Entry 4MXQ (X-ray diffraction, 2.60 A resolution); this record covers chains C and D of the 4 polymer chains in the assembly.

# Chain C
Molecule: 42F3 alpha VmVh chimera
Source organism: Mus musculus, Homo sapiens
Chain sequence (212 residues; row label = number of the first residue in the row; numbers below 1 keep their minus sign (Gly-4 is residue -4)):
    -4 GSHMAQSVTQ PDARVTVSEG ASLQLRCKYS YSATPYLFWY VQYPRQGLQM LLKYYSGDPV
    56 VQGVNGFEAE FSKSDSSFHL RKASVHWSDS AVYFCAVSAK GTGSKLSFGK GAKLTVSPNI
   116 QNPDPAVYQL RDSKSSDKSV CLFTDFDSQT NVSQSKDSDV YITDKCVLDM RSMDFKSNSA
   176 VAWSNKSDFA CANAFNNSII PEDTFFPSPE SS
Not modelled in the structure: -4 to 0, 191, 201-207
Disulfide bonds: Cys22-Cys90, Cys136-Cys186

# Chain D
Molecule: 42F3 beta VmVh chimera
Source organism: Mus musculus, Homo sapiens
Chain sequence (243 residues; each row starts with the number of its first residue; numbers below 1 keep their minus sign (Met-1 is residue -1)):
    -1 MGEAAVTQSP RNKVTVTGGN VTLSCRQTNS HNYMYWYRQD TGHGLRLIHY SYGAGNLQIG
    59 DVPDGYKATR TTQEDFFLLL ELASPSQTSL YFCASSDAPG QLYFGEGSKL TVLEDLKNVF
   119 PPEVAVFEPS EAEISHTQKA TLVCLATGFY PDHVELSWWV NGKEVHSGVC TDPQPLKEQP
   179 ALNDSRYALS SRLRVSATFW QNPRNHFRCQ VQFYGLSEND EWTQDRAKPV TQIVSAEAWG
   239 RAD
Not modelled in the structure: -1 to 2
Disulfide bonds: Cys23-Cys91, Cys142-Cys207

# Interface between chain C and chain D
Pairs across the interface (93; chain C residue first):
  Phe33(C) - Pro97(D)
  Phe33(C) - Gly98(D)
  Tyr35(C) - Gly98(D)  hydrogen bond (side chain-backbone)
  Tyr35(C) - Gln99(D)
  Tyr35(C) - Leu100(D)  hydrogen bond (side chain-backbone)
  Gln37(C) - Gln37(D)  hydrogen bond
  Gln37(C) - Phe90(D)
  Arg40(C) - Glu104(D)
  Arg40(C) - Val152(D)
  Arg40(C) - Glu153(D)  salt bridge
  Gln41(C) - Phe90(D)
  Gln41(C) - Glu104(D)
  Gly42(C) - Phe90(D)
  Gly42(C) - Gly103(D)
  Gly42(C) - Glu104(D)
  Leu43(C) - Leu43(D)  hydrophobic
  Leu43(C) - Phe102(D)
  Met45(C) - Gly98(D)
  Met45(C) - Gln99(D)
  Lys48(C) - Gln99(D)
  Tyr50(C) - Pro97(D)  hydrogen bond (side chain-backbone)
  Tyr50(C) - Gln99(D)  hydrogen bond
  Phe89(C) - Gln37(D)
  Phe89(C) - Gly42(D)
  Gly98(C) - Pro97(D)
  Gly98(C) - Gly98(D)  hydrogen bond (backbone-backbone)
  Ser99(C) - Tyr31(D)
  Ser99(C) - Tyr33(D)  hydrogen bond (backbone-side chain)
  Lys100(C) - Leu45(D)
  Lys100(C) - Tyr48(D)
  Lys100(C) - Asp59(D)  salt bridge
  Leu101(C) - Tyr35(D)  hydrogen bond (backbone-side chain)
  Leu101(C) - Gly98(D)
  Phe103(C) - Tyr35(D)  hydrophobic
  Phe103(C) - Leu43(D)  hydrophobic
  Lys105(C) - Gly40(D)  hydrogen bond (side chain-backbone)
  Lys105(C) - Gly42(D)
  Asp119(C) - His134(D)  salt bridge
  Tyr123(C) - Ser128(D)
  Tyr123(C) - Glu131(D)
  Tyr123(C) - His134(D)
  Tyr123(C) - Thr135(D)
  Gln124(C) - Ser128(D)
  Leu125(C) - Phe125(D)
  Leu125(C) - Glu126(D)
  Leu125(C) - Thr139(D)
  Leu125(C) - Val141(D)  hydrophobic
  Arg126(C) - Phe125(D)
  Arg126(C) - Glu126(D)  hydrogen bond (backbone-backbone)
  Asp127(C) - Val124(D)
  Asp127(C) - Phe125(D)
  Ser128(C) - Val124(D)  hydrogen bond (backbone-backbone)
  Ser128(C) - Glu126(D)  hydrogen bond
  Ser128(C) - Glu235(D)  hydrogen bond (side chain-backbone)
  Ser128(C) - Ala236(D)
  Lys133(C) - Phe125(D)
  Ser134(C) - Phe125(D)
  Val135(C) - Phe125(D)  hydrophobic
  Val135(C) - Leu143(D)  hydrophobic
  Leu137(C) - Val141(D)  hydrophobic
  Thr139(C) - Arg192(D)
  Asp140(C) - Arg192(D)  salt bridge
  Tyr156(C) - Glu176(D)  hydrogen bond (side chain-backbone)
  Ile157(C) - Leu174(D)
  Thr158(C) - Asp170(D)
  Thr158(C) - Ser188(D)
  Thr158(C) - Arg190(D)  hydrogen bond
  Cys161(C) - Cys168(D)  disulfide
  Cys161(C) - Thr169(D)
  Cys161(C) - Arg190(D)
  Val162(C) - Cys168(D)  hydrogen bond (backbone-side chain)
  Leu163(C) - Gly166(D)
  Leu163(C) - Val167(D)
  Leu163(C) - Cys168(D)  hydrophobic
  Leu163(C) - Arg192(D)
  Asp164(C) - Ser165(D)
  Asp164(C) - Gly166(D)  hydrogen bond (backbone-backbone)
  Met165(C) - Lys137(D)
  Met165(C) - Ser165(D)
  Met165(C) - Arg192(D)
  Met165(C) - Val193(D)
  Met165(C) - Ser194(D)
  Arg166(C) - His164(D)
  Arg166(C) - Ser165(D)  hydrogen bond (backbone-side chain)
  Met168(C) - Lys137(D)
  Phe170(C) - Lys137(D)
  Phe170(C) - Arg192(D)
  Ser172(C) - Arg192(D)  hydrogen bond
  Ser174(C) - Arg190(D)  hydrogen bond
  Val176(C) - Arg190(D)
  Trp178(C) - Leu143(D)  hydrophobic
  Trp178(C) - Ala186(D)  hydrophobic
  Thr199(C) - His134(D)  hydrogen bond
Other interface residues (no listed pair), chain C (48 interface residues in all): Gly104, Asp159
Other interface residues (no listed pair), chain D (55 interface residues in all): His41, Ala96, Ala123, Pro127, Ala130, Lys175, Arg239
Disulfides between the chains: Cys161(C)-Cys168(D)

# In short
48 residues of chain C face 55 of chain D across their interface, with 1 disulfide bond, 21 hydrogen bonds and
4 salt bridges. Polar pairs include Arg40(C)-Glu153(D), Lys100(C)-Asp59(D) and Asp119(C)-His134(D).
Here chain C is 42F3 alpha VmVh chimera and chain D is 42F3 beta VmVh chimera, both from Mus musculus, Homo
sapiens. Entry 4MXQ (42F3 TCR pCPC5/H-2Ld Complex) was determined by X-ray diffraction together with 4MVB,
4N0C, 4N5E and 4MS8 from the same study.
